Entry 7TZ5 (electron microscopy, 3.41 A resolution); this record covers chains J and M of the 9 polymer chains in the assembly.

Chain J:
Name: TJ5-5 heavy chain
Organism: Homo sapiens
Amino-acid sequence (123 residues; each row starts with the number of its first residue; note: 8 numbers in that range are skipped by the numbering (no residue carries them; nothing is unmodelled there); a row labelled like 111A-111B holds insertion residues (111A, then the next letters in order)):
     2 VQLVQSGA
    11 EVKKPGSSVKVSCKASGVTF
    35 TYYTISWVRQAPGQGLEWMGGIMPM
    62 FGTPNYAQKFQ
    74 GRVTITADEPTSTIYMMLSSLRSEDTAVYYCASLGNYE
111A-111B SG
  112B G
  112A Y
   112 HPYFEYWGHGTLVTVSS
Cystine bridges: Cys23-Cys104

Chain M:
Name: TJ5-5 light chain
Organism: Homo sapiens
Amino-acid sequence (108 residues; each row starts with the number of its first residue; note: 15 numbers in that range are skipped by the numbering (no residue carries them; nothing is unmodelled there)):
     2 SVLTQPPS
    11 VSGAPGQRVTISCTGSSSNIG
    35 AGYDVHWYQQLPGTAPRLLIYGN
    65 SNRPSGVP
    74 DRFSGSR
    83 SGTSASLAITGLQAEDEADYYCQSYDNS
   112 LSGSGVFGGGTKL

Interface between chain J and chain M:
Contacting residue pairs (30):
  Gln44(J) with Gln44(M), hydrogen bond; Tyr103(M)
  Gly49(J) with Tyr103(M)
  Leu50(J) with Tyr103(M), hydrophobic; Phe118(M), hydrophobic
  Trp52(J) with Gly116(M)
  Tyr103(J) with Gly47(M)
  Tyr110(J) with Asp38(M), hydrogen bond; His40(M); Tyr55(M), hydrophobic; Gly56(M)
  Gly111B(J) with Asp38(M)
  His112(J) with Asp38(M); His40(M), hydrogen bond (backbone-side chain); Gln105(M), hydrogen bond; Ser106(M), hydrogen bond (side chain-backbone); Tyr107(M)
  Tyr112A(J) with Tyr37(M)
  Gly112B(J) with Gly36(M); Asp38(M)
  Pro113(J) with Gln105(M)
  Tyr114(J) with His40(M); Tyr42(M); Leu52(M), hydrophobic
  Phe115(J) with Tyr42(M), hydrogen bond (backbone-side chain); Gln105(M); Phe118(M), hydrophobic
  Trp118(J) with Ala49(M), hydrophobic; Pro50(M), hydrogen bond (side chain-backbone)
  Gly119(J) with Ala49(M)
Also at the interface, not in a pair above, chain J (16 interface residues in all): Tyr67
Also at the interface, not in a pair above, chain M (22 interface residues in all): Ser113, Ser115, Gly119, Gly120

Overview:
16 residues of chain J and 22 residues of chain M are in contact, with 7 hydrogen bonds. Polar pairs include
Gln44(J)-Gln44(M), Tyr110(J)-Asp38(M) and His112(J)-His40(M).
Here chain J is TJ5-5 heavy chain and chain M is TJ5-5 light chain, both from Homo sapiens. Entry 7TZ5
(Cryo-EM structure of antibody TJ5-5 bound to H3 COBRA TJ5 hemagglutinin) was determined by electron
microscopy.
